PDB entry 3LPN | X-ray diffraction, 1.80 A resolution | chains A and B

Chain A (and B):
Protein: Ribose-phosphate pyrophosphokinase
Source organism: Thermoplasma volcanium
Notes: EC 2.7.6.1; chain B of this document is another copy of the same molecule, construct and numbering; everything in this record applies to it too
UniProtKB: Q97CA5 (KPRS_THEVO); residues 1-286 here = UniProt positions 1-286
Chain sequence (286 residues; row label = number of the first residue in the row):
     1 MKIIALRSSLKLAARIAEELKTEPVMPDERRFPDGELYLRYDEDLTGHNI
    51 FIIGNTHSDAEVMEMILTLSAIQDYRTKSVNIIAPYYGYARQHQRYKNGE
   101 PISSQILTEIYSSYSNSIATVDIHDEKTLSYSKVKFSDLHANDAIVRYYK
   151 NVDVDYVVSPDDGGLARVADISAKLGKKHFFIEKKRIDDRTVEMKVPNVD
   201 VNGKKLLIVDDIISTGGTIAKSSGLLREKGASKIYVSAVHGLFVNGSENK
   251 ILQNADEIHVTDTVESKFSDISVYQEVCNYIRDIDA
Not modelled in the structure: 285-286 (chain B: fully traced)
Residues lining bound ligands:
  - AMP-CPP (APC; diphosphomethylphosphonic acid adenosyl ester), molecule 1: Phe32, Asp34, Glu36, Tyr38
  - AMP-CPP (APC), molecule 2: Arg91, Gln92, His93, Tyr96, His124, Asp125
Curated features (UniProtKB/Swiss-Prot):
  - active site: Lys184
  - binding site (ATP): Asp34 to Glu36, Arg91 to His93
  - binding site (Mg(2+)): His124, Asp161
  - binding site (D-ribose 5-phosphate): Arg186, Asp210, Ser214 to Thr218

Chain A / chain B interface:
Pairs across the interface - 87 pairs, chain A then chain B:
  Arg31(A) with Asp59(B), salt bridge
  Pro33(A) with Thr215(B); Val244(B)
  Asp34(A) with His57(B), hydrogen bond (backbone-side chain); Val244(B)
  Glu36(A) with His57(B), salt bridge; Gly88(B); Tyr89(B), hydrogen bond (side chain-backbone)
  Leu37(A) with Tyr89(B), hydrogen bond (backbone-side chain)
  Tyr38(A) with Glu100(B), hydrogen bond
  Leu39(A) with Glu100(B); Pro101(B)
  Arg40(A) with Lys97(B); Asn98(B), hydrogen bond; Gly99(B)
  Tyr41(A) with Asn98(B); Gly99(B), hydrogen bond (backbone-backbone)
  Asp42(A) with Asn98(B), hydrogen bond (backbone-side chain)
  His57(A) with Asp34(B), hydrogen bond (side chain-backbone); Glu36(B), salt bridge
  Asp59(A) with Arg31(B), salt bridge; Asp59(B); Ala60(B); Met63(B)
  Ala60(A) with Asp59(B)
  Val62(A) with Met63(B), hydrophobic
  Met63(A) with Asp59(B); Val62(B), hydrophobic; Tyr89(B)
  Ile66(A) with Ile106(B)
  Leu67(A) with Pro101(B); Ser103(B)
  Ser70(A) with Arg95(B), hydrogen bond (backbone-side chain); Pro101(B); Ile102(B), hydrogen bond (side chain-backbone); Ile106(B)
  Ala71(A) with Gly99(B); Glu100(B); Pro101(B)
  Gln73(A) with Arg95(B)
  Asp74(A) with Arg95(B), salt bridge; Asn98(B); Gly99(B), hydrogen bond (side chain-backbone)
  Tyr75(A) with Asn98(B), hydrogen bond; Gly99(B)
  Gly88(A) with Glu36(B)
  Tyr89(A) with Glu36(B), hydrogen bond (backbone-side chain); Leu37(B), hydrogen bond (side chain-backbone); Met63(B); Leu67(B), hydrophobic
  Arg91(A) with Asp34(B), salt bridge
  Arg95(A) with Ser70(B), hydrogen bond (side chain-backbone); Gln73(B); Asp74(B), salt bridge
  Lys97(A) with Arg40(B)
  Asn98(A) with Arg40(B), hydrogen bond; Tyr41(B); Asp42(B), hydrogen bond (side chain-backbone); Asp74(B); Tyr75(B), hydrogen bond
  Gly99(A) with Arg40(B); Tyr41(B), hydrogen bond (backbone-backbone); Ala71(B); Asp74(B), hydrogen bond (backbone-side chain); Tyr75(B)
  Glu100(A) with Tyr38(B), hydrogen bond; Leu39(B); Arg40(B); Ala71(B)
  Pro101(A) with Leu39(B); Leu67(B); Ser70(B); Ala71(B)
  Ile102(A) with Ser70(B), hydrogen bond (backbone-side chain)
  Ser103(A) with Leu67(B)
  Ile106(A) with Ile66(B); Ser70(B); Tyr114(B)
  Glu109(A) with Tyr114(B), hydrogen bond
  Ile110(A) with Ile110(B), hydrophobic
  Tyr114(A) with Ile106(B); Glu109(B), hydrogen bond
  Ser214(A) with Asp34(B)
  Thr215(A) with Pro33(B)
  Leu242(A) with Asp34(B)
  Val244(A) with Pro33(B); Asp34(B)
Interface residues without a listed pair, chain A (45 interface residues in all): Leu69, Tyr86, Gln92, Leu107
Interface residues without a listed pair, chain B (44 interface residues in all): Phe32, Leu69, Arg91, Leu107, Leu242, Asn245

In short:
45 residues of chain A and 44 residues of chain B are in contact, with 24 hydrogen bonds and 7 salt bridges.
Among the polar pairs are Arg31(A)-Asp59(B), Glu36(A)-His57(B) and Asp74(A)-Arg95(B). Chain A binds AMP-CPP.
Both chains are Ribose-phosphate pyrophosphokinase (Thermoplasma volcanium). Entry 3LPN (Crystal structure of
the phosphoribosylpyrophosphate (PRPP) synthetase from Thermoplasma volcanium in complex with an ATP analog
...) was determined by X-ray diffraction (same publication as 3NAG and 3MBI).
